9GTK - chains A and B; structure by X-ray diffraction, 2.00 A resolution.

Chain A:
Name: Isoform 2B of GTPase KRas
From: Homo sapiens
Notes: EC 3.6.5.2
UniProtKB: P01116 (RASK_HUMAN), isoform P01116-2; residues 1-186 here = UniProt positions 1-186
Amino-acid sequence (195 residues; each row starts with the number of its first residue):
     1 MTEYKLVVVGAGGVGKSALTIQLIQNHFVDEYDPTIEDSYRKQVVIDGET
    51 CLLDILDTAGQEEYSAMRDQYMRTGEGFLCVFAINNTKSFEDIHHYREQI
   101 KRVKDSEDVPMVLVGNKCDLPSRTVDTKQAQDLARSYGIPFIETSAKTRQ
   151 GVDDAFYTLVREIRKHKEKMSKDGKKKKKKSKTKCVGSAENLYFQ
Not modelled in the structure: 177-195
Sequence notes: expression tag (187-195)
Metal / ion sites: Mg2+ site 1: Ser17 (together with GMP-PNP); Mg2+ site 2 near Tyr40 (its only coordinating residue here)
Small-molecule neighbours: GMP-PNP (GNP; phosphoaminophosphonic acid-guanylate ester): Ala11, Gly12, Gly13, Val14, Gly15, Lys16, Ser17, Ala18, Phe28, Val29, Asp30, Glu31, Thr35, Thr58, Ala59, Gly60, Asn116, Lys117, Asp119, Leu120, Ser145, Ala146, Lys147
UniProt features mapped onto this chain:
  - motif: Tyr32 to Tyr40 (Effector region)
  - binding site (GTP): Gly10 to Ala18, Val29 to Thr35, Ala59, Gly60, Asn116 to Asp119
  - modified residue: Met1 (N-acetylmethionine), Thr2 (N-acetylthreonine), Lys104 (N6-acetyllysine)
  - lipidation (N6-palmitoyl lysine): Lys182, Lys184
  - glycosylation: Thr35 (Microbial infection: O-linked (Glc) threonine)
  - natural variant: Lys5 (K5E: In NS3; K5N: In GASC), Gly10 (G10GG: In AML), Gly12 (G12A: In colorectal cancer samples; G12C: In lung carcinoma; G12D: In GASC, JMML and SFM; G12R: In lung cancer and bladder cancer; G12S: In GASC and JMML; G12V: In GASC), Gly13 (G13D: In GASC, JMML and OES; G13R: In pylocytic astrocytoma), Val14 (V14I: In NS3), Leu19 (L19F: In OES), Gln22 (Q22E: In CFC2; Q22R: In NS3), Pro34 (P34L: In NS3; P34Q: In NS3; P34R: In CFC2), Ile36 (I36M: In NS3), Thr58 (T58I: In NS3), Ala59 (A59T: In GASC), Gly60 (G60R: In CFC2; G60S: In NS3), 8 further natural variant entries in UniProt
  - mutagenesis: Asp38 (D38A: Decreased interaction with MAPKAP1/SIN1), Tyr40 (Y40A: Decreased interaction with MAPKAP1/SIN1), Gln61 (Q61L: Promotes GTP binding), Cys185 (C185S: Abolished interaction with GPR131)
From the paper describing this entry:
  - conformationally variable residues (loop rearrangement): Gln61 to Tyr64

Chain B:
Name: DARPin 784_F5
From: synthetic construct
Notes: antibody fragment or engineered binder
Amino-acid sequence (170 residues; each row starts with the number of its first residue):
    11 GSDLGKKLLEAARAGQDDEVRILMANGADVNAEDTWGSTPLHLAAKTGHL
    61 EIVEVLLKTGADVNASDAVGHTPLHLAAHKGHLEIVEVLLKTGADVNALD
   111 LMGWTPLHLAARKGHLEIVEVLLKHGADVNAQDKFGKTPFDLAIDNGNED
   161 IAEVLQKAAKLNDYKDDDDK
Not modelled in the structure: 175-180

How chain A and chain B interact:
Residue-residue contacts (41):
  Glu3(A) with Lys16(B), salt bridge
  Lys5(A) with Thr45(B)
  Leu6(A) with Trp46(B)
  Val7(A) with Trp46(B), hydrophobic
  Asp33(A) with Lys123(B), salt bridge
  Pro34(A) with His89(B); Arg122(B); Lys123(B); Asn156(B)
  Thr35(A) with Arg122(B), hydrogen bond (backbone-side chain)
  Ile36(A) with His81(B); Leu86(B), hydrophobic; His89(B); Leu119(B), hydrophobic; Arg122(B)
  Glu37(A) with Val79(B); His81(B), hydrogen bond (backbone-side chain); Leu111(B); Met112(B)
  Asp38(A) with Lys56(B), salt bridge
  Ser39(A) with Trp46(B); Ser48(B); Lys56(B)
  Arg41(A) with Glu20(B), salt bridge; Arg23(B)
  Asp54(A) with Thr45(B), hydrogen bond; Trp46(B), hydrogen bond (backbone-side chain)
  Ile55(A) with Trp46(B)
  Leu56(A) with Trp46(B); Val79(B), hydrophobic
  Ala59(A) with Met112(B), hydrophobic
  Glu63(A) with Lys144(B), salt bridge
  Met67(A) with Asp77(B); Ala78(B); Gly80(B); Leu111(B), hydrophobic
  Arg68(A) with Leu111(B); Met112(B)
  Tyr71(A) with Trp46(B)
  Thr74(A) with Trp46(B)
  Gly75(A) with Trp46(B)
Also at the interface, not in a pair above, chain B (22 interface residues in all): Trp114
From the paper, about this interface:
  - residue pairs: Glu63(A)-Lys144(B)
  - interface residues, chain B: Trp46(B), Lys56(B), Arg122(B)

In short:
The chain A/chain B interface involves 22 residues from each chain; the contacts include 4 hydrogen bonds and
5 salt bridges. Polar contacts include Glu3(A)-Lys16(B), Asp33(A)-Lys123(B) and Asp38(A)-Lys56(B). The paper
describes a contact between Glu63(A) and Lys144(B). Bound to chain A: GMP-PNP. The paper reports interface
residues Trp46(B), Lys56(B) and Arg122(B); conformational variability at Gln61(A).
Chain A is Isoform 2B of GTPase KRas (Homo sapiens) and chain B is DARPin 784_F5 (synthetic construct); the
structure, KRAS in complex with DARPin 784_F5, was determined by X-ray diffraction.
